1V84 - chains A and B; structure by X-ray diffraction, 1.82 A resolution.

Chain A (and B):
Protein: Galactosylgalactosylxylosylprotein 3-beta-glucuronosyltransferase 1
Source organism: Homo sapiens
Notes: EC 2.4.1.135; fragment: catalytic domain; chain B of this document is another copy of the same molecule, construct and numbering; everything in this record applies to it too
UniProt: Q9P2W7 (B3G1_HUMAN); numbering as in UniProt (aligned over 83-334)
Sequence (253 residues; numbered 82 to 334; the number before each row is that of its first residue):
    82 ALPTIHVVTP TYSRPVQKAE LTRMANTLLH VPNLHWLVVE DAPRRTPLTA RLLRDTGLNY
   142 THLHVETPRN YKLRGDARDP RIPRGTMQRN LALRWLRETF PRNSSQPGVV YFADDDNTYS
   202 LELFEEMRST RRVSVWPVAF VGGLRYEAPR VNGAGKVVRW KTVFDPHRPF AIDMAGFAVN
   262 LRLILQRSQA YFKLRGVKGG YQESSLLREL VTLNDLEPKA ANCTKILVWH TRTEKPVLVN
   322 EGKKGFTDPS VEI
Unresolved in the structure: 82, 155-161 (chain B: 153-162)
Sequence notes: cloning artifact (82)
UniProt features mapped onto this chain:
  - region: Phe-245 to Asp-254 (Interaction with galactose moiety of substrate glycoprotein)
  - active site: Glu-284 (Proton donor/acceptor)
  - binding site (UDP-alpha-D-glucuronate): Pro-91 to Tyr-93, Asp-122, Arg-165, Arg-170, Asp-195 to Asp-197, His-311 to Arg-313
  - binding site (Mn(2+)): Asp-197
  - site (Interaction with galactose moiety of substrate glycoprotein): Glu-228, Asn-321
  - modified residue (Phosphothreonine): Thr-103, Thr-108
  - glycosylation (N-linked (GlcNAc...) asparagine): Asn-140, Asn-184, Asn-303
Bound ions: Mn2+: Asp-197 (together with UDP)
Residues lining bound ligands: UDP (uridine-5'-diphosphate): Pro-91, Thr-92, Tyr-93, Arg-95, Asp-122, Lys-153, Arg-165, Gly-166, Gln-169, Arg-170, Asp-195, Asp-196, Asp-197, His-311, Arg-313

Chain A / chain B interface:
Residue-residue contacts - 99 pairs, chain A then chain B:
  Pro-96(A) / Phe-221(B)
  Val-97(A) / Phe-221(B)  hydrophobic
  Ala-100(A) / Thr-199(B)
  Ala-100(A) / Trp-310(B)  hydrophobic
  Ala-100(A) / Thr-312(B)
  Thr-103(A) / Trp-310(B)
  Arg-104(A) / Arg-104(B)
  Arg-104(A) / Asp-197(B)
  Arg-104(A) / Thr-199(B)  hydrogen bond
  Arg-104(A) / Thr-312(B)
  Asn-107(A) / Asn-107(B)
  Asn-107(A) / Thr-108(B)  hydrogen bond
  Asn-107(A) / His-111(B)  hydrogen bond (backbone-side chain)
  Asn-107(A) / Tyr-200(B)
  Asn-107(A) / Leu-202(B)
  Thr-108(A) / Asn-107(B)  hydrogen bond
  Leu-110(A) / His-111(B)
  His-111(A) / Asn-107(B)
  His-111(A) / Leu-110(B)
  His-111(A) / His-111(B)  hydrogen bond
  Asp-197(A) / Arg-104(B)
  Thr-199(A) / Ala-100(B)
  Thr-199(A) / Arg-104(B)  hydrogen bond
  Tyr-200(A) / Asn-107(B)
  Leu-202(A) / Asn-107(B)
  Phe-221(A) / Pro-96(B)
  Phe-221(A) / Val-97(B)
  Phe-221(A) / Pro-317(B)  hydrophobic
  Phe-221(A) / Ile-334(B)  hydrophobic
  Gly-223(A) / Asn-321(B)  hydrogen bond (backbone-side chain)
  Gly-224(A) / Val-318(B)
  Gly-224(A) / Leu-319(B)
  Gly-224(A) / Val-320(B)
  Gly-224(A) / Asn-321(B)  hydrogen bond (backbone-backbone)
  Gly-224(A) / Glu-322(B)
  Leu-225(A) / Val-318(B)
  Leu-225(A) / Leu-319(B)
  Leu-225(A) / Asn-321(B)
  Leu-225(A) / Glu-322(B)
  Leu-225(A) / Phe-327(B)  hydrophobic
  Arg-226(A) / Leu-319(B)
  Arg-226(A) / Glu-322(B)  hydrogen bond (backbone-side chain)
  Arg-226(A) / Thr-328(B)  hydrogen bond
  Arg-226(A) / Asp-329(B)  hydrogen bond (side chain-backbone)
  Arg-226(A) / Pro-330(B)
  Arg-226(A) / Val-332(B)  hydrogen bond (side chain-backbone)
  Arg-226(A) / Ile-334(B)
  Tyr-227(A) / Thr-328(B)
  Tyr-227(A) / Asp-329(B)  hydrogen bond (side chain-backbone)
  Tyr-227(A) / Val-332(B)
  Tyr-227(A) / Ile-334(B)  hydrophobic
  Lys-242(A) / Phe-327(B)
  Thr-243(A) / Phe-327(B)
  Val-244(A) / Asn-321(B)
  Val-244(A) / Phe-327(B)  hydrophobic
  Thr-305(A) / Val-332(B)
  Ile-307(A) / Glu-333(B)
  Ile-307(A) / Ile-334(B)  hydrophobic
  Trp-310(A) / Ala-100(B)  hydrophobic
  Trp-310(A) / Thr-103(B)
  Trp-310(A) / Ile-334(B)  hydrogen bond (side chain-backbone)
  Thr-312(A) / Ala-100(B)
  Thr-312(A) / Arg-104(B)
  Arg-313(A) / Thr-314(B)
  Arg-313(A) / Glu-315(B)  salt bridge
  Thr-314(A) / Arg-313(B)
  Glu-315(A) / Arg-313(B)  hydrogen bond (backbone-backbone)
  Glu-315(A) / Thr-314(B)
  Glu-315(A) / Glu-315(B)
  Pro-317(A) / Phe-221(B)  hydrophobic
  Val-318(A) / Gly-224(B)
  Val-318(A) / Leu-225(B)
  Leu-319(A) / Gly-224(B)
  Leu-319(A) / Leu-225(B)
  Leu-319(A) / Arg-226(B)
  Val-320(A) / Gly-224(B)  hydrogen bond (backbone-backbone)
  Asn-321(A) / Gly-223(B)  hydrogen bond (side chain-backbone)
  Asn-321(A) / Gly-224(B)  hydrogen bond (backbone-backbone)
  Asn-321(A) / Leu-225(B)
  Asn-321(A) / Val-244(B)
  Glu-322(A) / Gly-224(B)
  Glu-322(A) / Leu-225(B)
  Glu-322(A) / Arg-226(B)  hydrogen bond (side chain-backbone)
  Phe-327(A) / Leu-225(B)  hydrophobic
  Phe-327(A) / Thr-243(B)
  Phe-327(A) / Val-244(B)  hydrophobic
  Thr-328(A) / Arg-226(B)  hydrogen bond
  Thr-328(A) / Tyr-227(B)
  Asp-329(A) / Arg-226(B)  hydrogen bond (backbone-side chain)
  Asp-329(A) / Tyr-227(B)  hydrogen bond (backbone-side chain)
  Val-332(A) / Arg-226(B)  hydrogen bond (backbone-side chain)
  Val-332(A) / Tyr-227(B)
  Val-332(A) / Thr-305(B)
  Val-332(A) / Ile-307(B)  hydrophobic
  Ile-334(A) / Phe-221(B)  hydrophobic
  Ile-334(A) / Arg-226(B)
  Ile-334(A) / Tyr-227(B)  hydrophobic
  Ile-334(A) / Ile-307(B)  hydrophobic
  Ile-334(A) / Trp-310(B)  hydrogen bond (backbone-side chain)
Also at the interface, not in a pair above, chain A (45 interface residues in all): Lys-99, Ser-201, Ala-220, Pro-330, Glu-333
Also at the interface, not in a pair above, chain B (45 interface residues in all): Lys-99, Ser-201, Lys-242, Phe-245

In short:
The chain A/chain B interface involves 45 residues from each chain, with 24 hydrogen bonds and 1 salt bridge.
Polar pairs include Arg-313(A)/Glu-315(B), Arg-104(A)/Thr-199(B) and Asn-107(A)/Thr-108(B). Bound to chain A:
UDP.
Chain A and chain B are both Galactosylgalactosylxylosylprotein 3-beta-glucuronosyltransferase 1 (Homo
sapiens); the structure, Crystal structure of human GlcAT-P in complex with N-acetyllactosamine, Udp, and
Mn2+, was determined by X-ray diffraction, deposited together with 1V82 and 1V83.
